Entry 2J7W (X-ray diffraction, 2.60 A resolution); this record covers chain A.

Chain A:
Molecule: Polyprotein
Organism: Dengue virus
Notes: fragment: rna dependent rna polymerase domain, residues 2763-3390
UniProt: Q6DLV0 (Q6DLV0_DEN3); residues 273-900 here correspond to UniProt positions 2763-3390 (UniProt number = residue number + 2490)
Amino-acid sequence (635 residues; row label = number of the first residue in the row):
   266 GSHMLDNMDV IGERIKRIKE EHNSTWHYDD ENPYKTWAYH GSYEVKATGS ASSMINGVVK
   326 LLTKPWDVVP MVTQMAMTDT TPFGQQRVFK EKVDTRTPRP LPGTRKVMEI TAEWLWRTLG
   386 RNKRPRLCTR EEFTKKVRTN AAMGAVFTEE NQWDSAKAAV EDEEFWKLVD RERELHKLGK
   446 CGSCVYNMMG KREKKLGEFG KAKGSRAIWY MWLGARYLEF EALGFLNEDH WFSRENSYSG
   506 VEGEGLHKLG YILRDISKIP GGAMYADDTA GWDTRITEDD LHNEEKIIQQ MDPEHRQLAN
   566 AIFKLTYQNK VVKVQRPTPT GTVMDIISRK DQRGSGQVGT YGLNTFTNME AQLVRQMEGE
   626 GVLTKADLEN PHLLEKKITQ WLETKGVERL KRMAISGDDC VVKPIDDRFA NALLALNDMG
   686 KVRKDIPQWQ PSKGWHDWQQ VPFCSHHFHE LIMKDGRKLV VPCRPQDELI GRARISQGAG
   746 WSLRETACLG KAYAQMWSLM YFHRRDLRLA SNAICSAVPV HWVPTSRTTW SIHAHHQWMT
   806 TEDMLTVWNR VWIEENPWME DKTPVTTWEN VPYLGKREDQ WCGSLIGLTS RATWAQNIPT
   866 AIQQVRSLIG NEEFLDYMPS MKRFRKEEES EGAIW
Unresolved in the structure: 266-272, 310-316, 408-419, 451-471, 884-900
Differences from the reference sequence: conflict Glu374 (Gly2864 in Q6DLV0)
Metal / ion sites: Zn2+ site 1: Glu437, His441, Cys446, Cys449; Zn2+ site 2: His712, His714, Cys728, Cys847
Small-molecule neighbours: GTP (guanosine-5'-triphosphate): Ser710, Arg729, Arg737, Thr793, Thr794, Trp795, Ser796
From the paper describing this entry:
  - binding site for GTP: Ser710, Arg729, Arg737, Thr794, Ser796
  - binding site for GTP: Trp795 (proposed by the authors, not directly observed)

Summary:
Bound to chain A: GTP. The Zn2+ site 1 is built by Glu437, His441, Cys446 and Cys449. His712, His714, Cys728
and Cys847 coordinate Zn2+ site 2. The paper reports a binding site for GTP at Ser710, Arg729 and Arg737 among
others.
Chain A is Polyprotein (Dengue virus); the structure, Dengue virus NS5 RNA dependent RNA polymerase domain
complexed with 3' dGTP, was determined by X-ray diffraction (same publication as 2J7U).
